Entry 9MT6 (electron microscopy, 3.00 A resolution); this record covers chains I and A of the 9 polymer chains in the assembly.

Chain I:
Protein: Junv GP2
Source organism: Mammarenavirus juninense
UniProt: P26313 (GLYC_JUNIN); residues 252-485 here = UniProt positions 252-485
Sequence (234 residues; row label = number of the first residue in the row):
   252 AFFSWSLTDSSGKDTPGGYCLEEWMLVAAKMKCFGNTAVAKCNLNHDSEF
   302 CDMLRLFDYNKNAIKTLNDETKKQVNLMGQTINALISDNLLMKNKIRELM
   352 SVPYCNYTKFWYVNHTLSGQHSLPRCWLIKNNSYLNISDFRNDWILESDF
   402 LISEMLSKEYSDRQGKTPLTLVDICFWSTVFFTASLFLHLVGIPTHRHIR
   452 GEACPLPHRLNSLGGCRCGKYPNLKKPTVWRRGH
Disordered / not traced: 252-268, 319-330
Disulfide bonds: Cys271-Cys284, Cys293-Cys302, Cys356-Cys377
Covalently attached groups: N-acetylglucosamine (NAG) linked to Asn357, Asn365, Asn382, Asn387
Ion coordination: Zn2+ site 1: His447, His449, Cys455, His485; Zn2+ site 2: His459, Cys467, Cys469 (shared with 1 residue of chain D)
Curated features (UniProtKB/Swiss-Prot):
  - binding site (Zn(2+)): His447, His449, Cys455, His459, Cys467, Cys469, His485
  - glycosylation (N-linked (GlcNAc...) asparagine): Asn357, Asn365, Asn382, Asn387
  - mutagenesis: Lys476 to Lys477 (Induces transport to the cell surface in the absence of SSP. No effect on SSP binding), Arg482 to Arg483 (Induces transport to the cell surface in the absence of SSP. No effect on SSP binding)

Chain A:
Protein: Pre-glycoprotein polyprotein GP complex
Source organism: Mammarenavirus juninense
UniProt: P26313 (GLYC_JUNIN); residue numbers follow UniProt; this construct covers 1-58
Sequence (58 residues; numbered 1 to 58; the number before each row is that of its first residue):
     1 MGQFISFMQEIPTFLQEALNIALVAVSLIAIIAGVVNLYKSGLFQFFVFL
    51 ALAGRSCT
Disordered / not traced: 1, 58
Differences from the reference sequence: engineered mutation Ala33 (Lys in P26313)
Ion coordination: Zn2+: Cys57 (shared with 3 residues of chain F)
Curated features (UniProtKB/Swiss-Prot):
  - binding site (Zn(2+)): Cys57
  - site: Thr58 (Cleavage)
  - lipidation: Gly2 (N-myristoyl glycine)
  - mutagenesis: Gly2 (G2A: Reduces membrane fusion activity. No effect on GP complex formation), Glu17 (E17A: No effect on GP-C-mediated membrane fusion), Lys40 (K40A: No effect on GP-C-mediated membrane fusion), Arg55 (R55A: No effect on GP-C-mediated membrane fusion)

Interface between chain I and chain A:
Residue-residue contacts (4; chain I residue first):
  Trp428(I) with Leu19(A), hydrophobic; Ala22(A), hydrophobic; Val26(A), hydrophobic
  Val442(I) with Lys40(A)
Interface residues without a listed pair, chain I (5 interface residues in all): Phe427, Val431, Phe438
Interface residues without a listed pair, chain A (8 interface residues in all): Leu23, Ala33, Val36, Asn37

In short:
5 residues of chain I and 8 residues of chain A are in contact. N-acetylglucosamine is covalently linked to
Asn357(I), Asn365(I), Asn382(I) and Asn387(I).
Here chain I is Junv GP2 and chain A is Pre-glycoprotein polyprotein GP complex, both from Mammarenavirus
juninense. Entry 9MT6 (Structure of the Junin virus glycoprotein complex) was determined by electron
microscopy.
